PDB entry 3VIR | X-ray diffraction, 2.70 A resolution | chains B and D of the 4 polymer chains in the assembly

[Chain B (and D)]
Molecule: Mating-type switching protein swi5
From: Schizosaccharomyces pombe
Notes: chain D of this document is another copy of the same molecule, construct and numbering; everything in this record applies to it too
UniProt: Q9UUB7 (SWI5_SCHPO); residues 1-85 here = UniProt positions 1-85
Amino-acid sequence (85 residues; row label = number of the first residue in the row):
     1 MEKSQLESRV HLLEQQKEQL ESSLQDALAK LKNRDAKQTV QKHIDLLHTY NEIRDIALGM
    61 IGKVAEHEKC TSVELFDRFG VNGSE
Not modelled in the structure: 1, 68-85 (chain D: 1-9, 73-85)

[How chain B and chain D interact]
Residue-residue contacts (13):
  Tyr50(B) with Val64(D), hydrophobic; His67(D)
  Ile53(B) with Met60(D)
  Arg54(B) with Val64(D)
  Ile56(B) with Met60(D), hydrophobic
  Ala57(B) with Met60(D); Ile61(D), hydrophobic
  Leu58(B) with Ile61(D), hydrophobic
  Met60(B) with Ile53(D); Ile56(D), hydrophobic; Ala57(D)
  Ile61(B) with Ala57(D), hydrophobic
  Val64(B) with Arg54(D)
Other interface residues (no listed pair), chain B (12 interface residues in all): Leu46, Lys63, His67
Other interface residues (no listed pair), chain D (11 interface residues in all): Tyr50, Leu58, Glu68

[In short]
12 residues of chain B face 11 of chain D across their interface.
Both chains are Mating-type switching protein swi5 (Schizosaccharomyces pombe). Entry 3VIR (Crystal strcture
of Swi5 from fission yeast) was determined by X-ray diffraction, deposited together with 3VIQ.
